PDB entry 7UUX | X-ray diffraction, 2.26 A resolution | chains A and J of the 6 polymer chains in the assembly

# Chain A
Protein: Cyclic GMP-AMP synthase
Organism: Mus musculus
Notes: EC 2.7.7.86; engineered mutation(s): E211Q, D213N
UniProtKB: Q8C6L5 (CGAS_MOUSE); numbering as in UniProt (aligned over 147-507)
Sequence (364 residues; each row starts with the number of its first residue):
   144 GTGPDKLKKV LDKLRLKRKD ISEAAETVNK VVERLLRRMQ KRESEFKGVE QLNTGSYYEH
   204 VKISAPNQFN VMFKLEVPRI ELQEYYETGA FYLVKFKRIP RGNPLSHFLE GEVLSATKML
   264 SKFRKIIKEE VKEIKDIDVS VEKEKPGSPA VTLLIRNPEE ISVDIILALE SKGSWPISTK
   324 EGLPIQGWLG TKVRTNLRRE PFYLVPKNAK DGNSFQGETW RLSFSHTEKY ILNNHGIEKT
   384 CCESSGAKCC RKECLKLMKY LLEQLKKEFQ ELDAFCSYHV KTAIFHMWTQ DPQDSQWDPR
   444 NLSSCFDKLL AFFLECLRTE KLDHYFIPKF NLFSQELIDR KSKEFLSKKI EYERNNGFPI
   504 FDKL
Not modelled in the structure: 144-148, 240-245
Differences from the reference sequence: expression tag (144-146); conflict Gln-211 (Glu in Q8C6L5), Asn-213 (Asp in Q8C6L5)
Metal / ion sites: Mg2+: Gln-211, Asn-213 (together with ATP); Zn2+: His-378, Cys-384, Cys-385, Cys-392
Residues lining bound ligands: ATP (adenosine-5'-triphosphate): Gly-198, Ser-199, Glu-202, Lys-205, Gln-211, Asn-213, Arg-364, Ser-368, Glu-371, Lys-402, Cys-419, Ser-420, Tyr-421, Lys-424, His-467
Curated features (UniProtKB/Swiss-Prot):
  - region: Lys-372 to Lys-395 (DNA-binding)
  - motif: Leu-154 to Leu-159 (Nuclear export signal), Asp-281 to Ser-291 (Nuclear localization signal)
  - binding site (GTP): Thr-197, Asp-307, Arg-364 to Glu-371
  - binding site (ATP): Ser-199, Glu-371, Lys-402, Ser-420 to Lys-424
  - binding site (2',3'-cGAMP): Gly-290, Asp-307, Lys-350, Arg-364 to Ser-366
  - binding site (Mg(2+)): Asp-307
  - binding site (Zn(2+)): His-378, Cys-384, Cys-385, Cys-392
  - site: Arg-241 (Arginine-anchor), Asp-307, Ile-308 (Cleavage)
  - modified residue: Lys-156 (N6-lactoyllysine), Glu-176 (PolyADP-ribosyl glutamic acid), Ser-199 (Phosphoserine), Tyr-201 (Phosphotyrosine), Glu-272 (5-glutamyl polyglutamate), Ser-291 (Phosphoserine), Glu-302 (5-glutamyl glutamate), Lys-372 (N6-acetyllysine), Lys-382 (N6-acetyllysine), Lys-402 (N6-acetyllysine), Ser-420 (Phosphoserine), Lys-491 (N6-methyllysine)
  - lipidation (S-palmitoyl cysteine): Cys-392, Cys-393, Cys-459
  - cross-link (Glycyl lysine isopeptide (Lys-Gly)): Lys-217 (interchain with G-Cter in SUMO), Lys-271 (interchain with G-Cter in ubiquitin), Lys-335 (interchain with G-Cter in SUMO), Lys-372 (interchain with G-Cter in SUMO), Lys-382 (interchain with G-Cter in SUMO), Lys-399 (interchain with G-Cter in ubiquitin), Lys-402 (interchain with G-Cter in ubiquitin), Lys-409 (interchain with G-Cter in ubiquitin), Lys-410 (interchain with G-Cter in ubiquitin), Lys-464 (interchain with G-Cter in SUMO)
  - mutagenesis: Lys-156 (K156Q: Mimics lactylation; knockin mice show higher mortality following HSV-1 infection), Asn-172 (N172K: Induces alteration of the DNA-binding surface and leads to decreased synthesis of cyclic GMP-AMP (cGAMP); when associated with L-180), Glu-176 (E176A: Abolished poly-ADP-ribosylation by PARP1, stimulating interferon production in knockin mice), Arg-180 (R180L: Induces alteration of the DNA-binding surface and leads to decreased synthesis of cyclic GMP-AMP (cGAMP); when associated with K-182), Gly-198 (G198A: Abolishes stimulation of interferon production; when associated with A-199), Ser-199 (S199A: Abolishes stimulation of interferon production; when associated with A-199), Tyr-201 (Y201E: Phosphomimetic mutant; reduced translocation to the nucleus following treatment with etoposide), Lys-217 (K217R: Reduced sumoylation), Arg-222 (R222E: Impaired tethering to chromatin, leading to constitutive activation in the absence of DNA), Lys-238 (K238E: Does not affect interaction with nucleosomes), Lys-240 (K240E: Impaired tethering to chromatin, leading to constitutive activation in the absence of DNA), Arg-241 (R241E: Abolished tethering to chromatin, leading to strong constitutive activation in the absence of DNA), 28 further mutagenesis entries in UniProt
From the paper describing this entry:
  - specificity-determining residues: His-467 (proposed by the authors, not directly observed)
  - mutagenesis - R364A (33-fold), H467A: decreased catalytic activity on ATP/GTP
  - mutagenesis - H467A (2-fold): increased catalytic activity on GTP/GTP
  - specificity-determining residues: Ile-309, Arg-364
  - mutagenesis - R364A (10-fold): decreased catalytic activity on GTP/GTP
  - mutagenesis - R364A (4-fold): increased catalytic activity on ATP/ATP

# Chain J
Molecule: Palindromic DNA18
Organism: DNA molecule
Sequence (18 nucleotides; numbered 1 to 18; the number before each row is that of its first residue):
     1 ATCTGTACAT GTACAGAT

# Interface between chain A and chain J
Residue-residue contacts (6; chain A residue first):
  Arg-222(A) / DA17(J)  salt bridge to the phosphate
  Lys-315(A) / DA15(J)  sugar contact
  Lys-315(A) / DG16(J)  phosphate contact
  Gly-316(A) / DA15(J)  phosphate contact
  Gly-316(A) / DG16(J)  hydrogen bond to the phosphate
  Arg-342(A) / DA13(J)  hydrogen bond to the sugar

# Summary
The chain A/chain J interface involves 4 residues from each chain, with 2 hydrogen bonds and 1 salt bridge.
Polar pairs include Arg-342(A)/DA13(J), Gly-316(A)/DG16(J) and Arg-222(A)/DA17(J). Ligands of chain A: ATP.
From the paper: R364A and H467A of chain A reduce catalytic activity on ATP/GTP; specificity determinants
His-467(A), Ile-309(A) and Arg-364(A).
Chain A is Cyclic GMP-AMP synthase (Mus musculus) and chain J is Palindromic DNA18 (DNA molecule); the
structure, ATP binds to Cyclic GMP AMP synthase (cGAS) through Mg coordination, was determined by X-ray
diffraction, deposited together with 7UXW, 7UYQ, 7UYZ, 7UZR, 7V0W, 8EAE and 14 further entries.
